PDB entry 1TWF | X-ray diffraction, 2.30 A resolution | chains B and J of the 10 polymer chains in the assembly

Chain B:
Protein: DNA-directed RNA polymerase II 140 kDa polypeptide
From: Saccharomyces cerevisiae
Notes: EC 2.7.7.6
UniProt: P08518 (RPB2_YEAST); numbering as in UniProt (aligned over 1-1224)
Chain sequence (1224 residues; numbered 1 to 1224; the number before each row is that of its first residue):
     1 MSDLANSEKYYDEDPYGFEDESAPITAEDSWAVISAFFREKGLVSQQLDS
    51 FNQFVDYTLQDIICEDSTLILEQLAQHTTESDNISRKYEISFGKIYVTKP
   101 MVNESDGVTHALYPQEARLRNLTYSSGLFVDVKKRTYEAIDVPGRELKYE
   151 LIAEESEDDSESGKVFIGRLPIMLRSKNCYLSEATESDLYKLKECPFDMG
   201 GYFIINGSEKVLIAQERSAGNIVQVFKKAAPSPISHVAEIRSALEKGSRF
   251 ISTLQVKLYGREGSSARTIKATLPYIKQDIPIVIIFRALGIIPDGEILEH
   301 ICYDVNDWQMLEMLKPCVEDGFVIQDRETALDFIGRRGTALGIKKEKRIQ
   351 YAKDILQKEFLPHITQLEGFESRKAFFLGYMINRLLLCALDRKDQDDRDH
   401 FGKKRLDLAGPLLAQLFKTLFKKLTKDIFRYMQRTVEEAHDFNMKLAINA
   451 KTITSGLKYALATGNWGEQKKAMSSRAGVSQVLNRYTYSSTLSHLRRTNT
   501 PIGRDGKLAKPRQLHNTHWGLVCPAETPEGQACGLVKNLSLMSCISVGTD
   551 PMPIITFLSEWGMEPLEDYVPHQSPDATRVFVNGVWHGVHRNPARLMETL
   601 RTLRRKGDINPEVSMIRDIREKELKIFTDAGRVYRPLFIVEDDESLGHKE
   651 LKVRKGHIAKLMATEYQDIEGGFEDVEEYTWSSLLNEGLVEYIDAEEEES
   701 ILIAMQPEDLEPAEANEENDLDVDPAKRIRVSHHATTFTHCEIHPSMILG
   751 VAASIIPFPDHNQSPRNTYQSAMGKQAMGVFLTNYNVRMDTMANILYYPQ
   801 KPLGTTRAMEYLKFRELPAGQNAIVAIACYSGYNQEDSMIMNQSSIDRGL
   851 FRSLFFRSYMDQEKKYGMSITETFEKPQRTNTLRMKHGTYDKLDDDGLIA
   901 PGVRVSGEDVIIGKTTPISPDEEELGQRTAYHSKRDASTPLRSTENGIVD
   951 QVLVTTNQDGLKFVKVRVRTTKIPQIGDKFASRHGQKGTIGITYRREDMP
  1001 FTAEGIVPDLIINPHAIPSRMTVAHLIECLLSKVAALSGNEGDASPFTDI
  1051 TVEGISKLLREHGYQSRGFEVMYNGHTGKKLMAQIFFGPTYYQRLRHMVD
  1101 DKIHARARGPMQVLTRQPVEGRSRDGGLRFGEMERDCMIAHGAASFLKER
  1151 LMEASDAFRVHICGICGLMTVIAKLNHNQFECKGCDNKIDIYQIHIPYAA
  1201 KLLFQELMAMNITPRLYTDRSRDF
Unresolved in the structure: 1-17, 71-88, 139-163, 438-445, 468-476, 503-508, 669-677, 713-721, 920-932, 1111-1126
Bound ions: Mn2+: Asp837 (together with UTP) (shared with 2 residues of chain A); Zn2+: Cys1163, Cys1166, Cys1182, Cys1185
Residues lining bound ligands: UTP (uridine 5'-triphosphate): Arg766, Tyr769, Glu836, Gln986, Lys987, Arg1020

Chain J:
Protein: DNA-directed RNA polymerases I, II, and III 8.3 kDa polypeptide
From: Saccharomyces cerevisiae
Notes: EC 2.7.7.6
UniProt: P22139 (RPB10_YEAST); residues 1-70 here = UniProt positions 1-70
Chain sequence (70 residues; each row starts with the number of its first residue):
     1 MIVPVRCFSCGKVVGDKWESYLNLLQEDELDEGTALSRLGLKRYCCRRMI
    51 LTHVDLIEKFLRYNPLEKRD
Unresolved in the structure: 66-70
Bound ions: Zn2+: Cys7, Cys10, Cys45, Cys46
Swiss-Prot annotation at these positions:
  - binding site (Zn(2+)): Cys7, Cys10, Cys45, Cys46
  - cross-link: Lys59 (Glycyl lysine isopeptide (Lys-Gly) (interchain with G-Cter in ubiquitin))

Interface between chain B and chain J:
Pairs across the interface (65; chain B residue first):
  Glu186(B) - Arg62(J)  salt bridge
  Tyr190(B) - Lys59(J)
  Tyr190(B) - Arg62(J)
  Tyr190(B) - Tyr63(J)  hydrophobic
  Lys193(B) - Pro65(J)
  Cys195(B) - Tyr63(J)
  Val780(B) - Leu56(J)  hydrophobic
  Thr783(B) - Phe60(J)
  Thr783(B) - Tyr63(J)  hydrogen bond
  Asn784(B) - Tyr63(J)  hydrogen bond (backbone-side chain)
  Tyr785(B) - Met1(J)
  Tyr785(B) - Phe60(J)  hydrophobic
  Leu796(B) - Met1(J)
  Tyr797(B) - Met1(J)  hydrogen bond (backbone-backbone)
  Tyr798(B) - Ile2(J)
  Tyr798(B) - Pro4(J)  hydrophobic
  Pro799(B) - Met1(J)
  Pro799(B) - Val54(J)
  Gln800(B) - Arg48(J)
  Gln800(B) - Met49(J)
  Gln800(B) - Thr52(J)
  Lys801(B) - Leu51(J)  hydrogen bond (side chain-backbone)
  Lys801(B) - Thr52(J)  hydrogen bond (backbone-backbone)
  Lys801(B) - Val54(J)
  Leu803(B) - Leu51(J)  hydrophobic
  Leu803(B) - Thr52(J)
  Arg815(B) - Val54(J)
  Glu816(B) - Val54(J)
  Glu816(B) - Leu56(J)
  Leu817(B) - Leu56(J)  hydrophobic
  Pro818(B) - Val54(J)  hydrophobic
  Gln821(B) - Phe8(J)
  Asn822(B) - Arg48(J)  hydrogen bond (backbone-side chain)
  Asn822(B) - Thr52(J)
  Ile824(B) - Ser9(J)
  Ile824(B) - Cys45(J)  hydrophobic
  Ile824(B) - Arg48(J)
  Ser845(B) - Phe8(J)  hydrogen bond (side chain-backbone)
  Arg848(B) - Cys7(J)
  Arg848(B) - Phe8(J)  hydrogen bond (side chain-backbone)
  Arg848(B) - Ser9(J)  hydrogen bond (side chain-backbone)
  Arg848(B) - Cys10(J)
  Arg848(B) - Gly11(J)
  Gly849(B) - Phe8(J)
  Leu850(B) - Phe8(J)
  Arg996(B) - Ser9(J)
  Arg996(B) - Cys10(J)
  Ile1006(B) - Arg43(J)
  Ile1006(B) - Tyr44(J)
  Ile1006(B) - Cys45(J)  hydrophobic
  Val1007(B) - Ser9(J)
  Asp1009(B) - Phe8(J)
  Asp1009(B) - Ser9(J)  hydrogen bond
  Asp1009(B) - Arg48(J)  salt bridge
  Ala1036(B) - Tyr44(J)  hydrophobic
  Ala1036(B) - Arg47(J)  hydrogen bond (backbone-side chain)
  Leu1037(B) - Tyr44(J)  hydrophobic
  Leu1037(B) - Arg47(J)  hydrogen bond (backbone-side chain)
  Ser1038(B) - Gly33(J)
  Gly1039(B) - Glu32(J)
  Gly1039(B) - Gly33(J)
  Gly1039(B) - Leu51(J)
  Tyr1064(B) - Tyr44(J)
  Glu1070(B) - Tyr44(J)  hydrogen bond
  Phe1087(B) - Tyr44(J)
Other interface residues (no listed pair), chain B (47 interface residues in all): Ser187, Glu194, Pro196, Val787, Ile795, Ser844, Glu1004, Lys1033, Ala1035, Pro1089
Other interface residues (no listed pair), chain J (27 interface residues in all): Arg6, His53

Overview:
47 residues of chain B face 27 of chain J across their interface, with 13 hydrogen bonds and 2 salt bridges.
Among the polar pairs are Glu186(B)-Arg62(J), Asp1009(B)-Arg48(J) and Thr783(B)-Tyr63(J). Chain B binds UTP.
UniProt lists 4 Zn2+-binding residues on chain J.
Here chain B is DNA-directed RNA polymerase II 140 kDa polypeptide and chain J is DNA-directed RNA polymerases
I, II, and III 8.3 kDa polypeptide, both from Saccharomyces cerevisiae. Entry 1TWF (RNA polymerase II
complexed with UTP at 2.3 A resolution) was determined by X-ray diffraction, deposited together with 1R9S,
1R9T, 1TWA, 1TWC, 1TWG and 1TWH.
